PDB entry 6ES3 | X-ray diffraction, 2.57 A resolution | chains A and K of the 3 polymer chains in the assembly

== Chain A ==
Molecule: 18-nt DNA strand
Sequence (18 nucleotides; numbered 1 to 18; the number before each row is that of its first residue):
     1 TTGTGTTTTA CGACCTCC

== Chain K ==
Molecule: Homeobox protein CDX-2
Source organism: Homo sapiens
Reference sequence: Q99626 (CDX2_HUMAN); residues 184-255 here = UniProt positions 184-255
Sequence (72 residues; row label = number of the first residue in the row):
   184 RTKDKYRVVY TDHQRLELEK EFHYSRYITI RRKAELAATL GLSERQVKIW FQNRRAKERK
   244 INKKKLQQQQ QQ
From the paper describing this entry:
  - binding site for the 18-nt DNA strand (chain A): Arg228, Asn236

== How chain A and chain K interact ==
Residue-residue contacts (23; chain A residue first):
  DT7(A) - Lys243(K)  salt bridge to the phosphate
  DT8(A) - Arg190(K)  hydrogen bond to the base
  DT8(A) - Arg198(K)  hydrogen bond to the phosphate
  DT8(A) - Lys240(K)  salt bridge to the phosphate
  DT9(A) - Arg190(K)  hydrogen bond to the sugar
  DT9(A) - Val191(K)  hydrogen bond to the phosphate
  DT9(A) - Val192(K)  phosphate contact
  DT9(A) - Tyr193(K)  hydrogen bond to the phosphate
  DT9(A) - Arg198(K)  salt bridge to the phosphate
  DT9(A) - Asn236(K)  base contact
  DA10(A) - Thr185(K)  phosphate contact
  DA10(A) - Lys186(K)  sugar contact
  DA10(A) - Tyr189(K)  sugar contact
  DA10(A) - Arg190(K)  phosphate contact
  DA10(A) - Val191(K)  hydrogen bond to the phosphate
  DA10(A) - Tyr193(K)  hydrogen bond to the phosphate
  DA10(A) - Gln229(K)  hydrogen bond to the phosphate
  DA10(A) - Ile232(K)  base contact
  DA10(A) - Asn236(K)  hydrogen bond to the base
  DC11(A) - Arg184(K)  hydrogen bond to the phosphate
  DC11(A) - Thr185(K)  phosphate contact
  DC11(A) - Lys186(K)  sugar contact
  DC11(A) - Arg228(K)  salt bridge to the phosphate
Other interface residues (no listed pair), chain K (16 interface residues in all): Trp233

== In short ==
The interface between chain A and chain K involves 5 residues on one side and 16 on the other, with 10
hydrogen bonds and 4 salt bridges. Polar pairs include DT8(A)-Arg190(K), DA10(A)-Asn236(K) and
DT9(A)-Arg190(K). The paper reports a binding site for the 18-nt DNA strand (chain A) at Arg228(K) and
Asn236(K).
Chain A is an 18-nt DNA strand and chain K is Homeobox protein CDX-2 (Homo sapiens); the structure, Structure
of CDX2-DNA(TCG), was determined by X-ray diffraction together with 6ES2 from the same study.
